4ZFY - chains A and B; structure by X-ray diffraction, 2.42 A resolution.

[Chain A]
Molecule: rRNA N-glycosidase
Source organism: Momordica charantia
Notes: EC 3.2.2.22
UniProt: B7X8M2 (B7X8M2_MOMCH); residues 1-247 here correspond to UniProt positions 24-270 (UniProt number = residue number + 23)
Sequence (247 residues; each row starts with the number of its first residue):
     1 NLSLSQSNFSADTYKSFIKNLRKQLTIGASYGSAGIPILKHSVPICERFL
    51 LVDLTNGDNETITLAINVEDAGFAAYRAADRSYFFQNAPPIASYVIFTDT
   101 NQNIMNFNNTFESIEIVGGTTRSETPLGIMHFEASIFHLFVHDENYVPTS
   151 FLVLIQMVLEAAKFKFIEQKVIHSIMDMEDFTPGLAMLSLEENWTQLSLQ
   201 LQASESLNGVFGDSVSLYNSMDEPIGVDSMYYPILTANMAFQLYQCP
Glycans and other covalent adducts: N-acetylglucosamine (NAG) linked to Asn-108

[Chain B]
Molecule: rRNA N-glycosidase
Source organism: Momordica charantia
Notes: EC 3.2.2.22
UniProt: B7X8M2 (B7X8M2_MOMCH); residues 1-261 here correspond to UniProt positions 287-547 (UniProt number = residue number + 286)
Sequence (261 residues; row label = number of the first residue in the row):
     1 NEQCSPQQRTTRISGRDGLCVDVYGALTADGSRVILYPCGQQQNQQWTFY
    51 PDNTIRSLGKCLATSALSSGSNVVITNCDYLRYDDGWMVSSSGTMMNKSS
   101 HLVLTANAATSRTNLTGENNVFAAKQAWRIGNYVEPIVTTIIGLRHMCLE
   151 ATDNDTNVWLESCVKNKTKQYWALYSDDTIRVNNNRNLCVSSSTDSSSKL
   201 IVIRRCDGSINQRWVFTPQGTISNPGYEAVMDVAQNDVYLKKIVLSSATD
   251 KGNGQQWTVFY
Disulfides: Cys-20/Cys-39, Cys-61/Cys-78, Cys-148/Cys-163, Cys-189/Cys-206
Glycans and other covalent adducts: glycan linked to Asn-97

[Interface between chain A and chain B]
Pairs across the interface (69; chain A residue first):
  Ala-11(A) with His-146(B)
  Asp-12(A) with His-146(B), salt bridge
  Lys-15(A) with His-146(B)
  Ala-34(A) with Pro-218(B)
  Gly-35(A) with Pro-218(B)
  Ile-36(A) with Pro-218(B), hydrophobic
  Lys-165(A) with Gly-220(B); Gln-256(B); Trp-257(B), hydrogen bond (side chain-backbone); Thr-258(B)
  Phe-166(A) with Phe-260(B), hydrophobic; Tyr-261(B), hydrophobic
  Gln-169(A) with Ile-142(B); Thr-258(B), hydrogen bond; Phe-260(B)
  Lys-170(A) with Phe-260(B)
  Ile-172(A) with His-146(B)
  His-173(A) with Ile-142(B); Phe-260(B)
  Met-176(A) with His-146(B)
  Leu-190(A) with Tyr-261(B)
  Leu-199(A) with Gln-3(B)
  Ala-203(A) with Gln-3(B); Cys-4(B)
  Ser-206(A) with Pro-51(B)
  Leu-207(A) with Pro-6(B); Phe-49(B); Tyr-50(B); Pro-51(B)
  Asn-208(A) with Phe-49(B); Asn-53(B); Trp-87(B), hydrogen bond (side chain-backbone); Met-88(B); Val-89(B), hydrogen bond (side chain-backbone)
  Val-210(A) with Arg-9(B); Phe-49(B), hydrophobic; Ile-130(B), hydrophobic
  Phe-211(A) with Arg-9(B)
  Gly-212(A) with Pro-6(B); Arg-9(B), hydrogen bond (backbone-side chain)
  Asp-213(A) with Arg-9(B)
  Ser-214(A) with Arg-9(B)
  Tyr-218(A) with Tyr-261(B)
  Asn-219(A) with Tyr-261(B)
  Ser-220(A) with Tyr-261(B), hydrogen bond (side chain-backbone)
  Ile-225(A) with Tyr-133(B)
  Gly-226(A) with Tyr-133(B)
  Asp-228(A) with Thr-11(B), hydrogen bond; Gly-131(B); Asn-132(B), hydrogen bond (side chain-backbone)
  Ser-229(A) with Ile-130(B), hydrogen bond (side chain-backbone)
  Met-230(A) with Ser-91(B)
  Tyr-231(A) with Val-89(B); Ser-90(B); Arg-129(B); Ile-130(B), hydrophobic
  Tyr-232(A) with Arg-129(B); Gly-131(B); Asn-132(B); Tyr-133(B), hydrogen bond (side chain-backbone)
  Pro-233(A) with Ile-137(B)
  Ile-234(A) with Ile-137(B), hydrophobic; Tyr-261(B), hydrophobic
  Thr-236(A) with Phe-216(B); Pro-218(B)
  Ala-237(A) with Phe-216(B), hydrophobic
  Asn-238(A) with Tyr-261(B), hydrogen bond
  Gln-245(A) with Cys-4(B)
  Cys-246(A) with Cys-4(B), disulfide
Interface residues without a listed pair, chain A (44 interface residues in all): Lys-19, Ser-33, Pro-224
Interface residues without a listed pair, chain B (38 interface residues in all): Asn-1, Gln-8, Gly-93, Arg-145, Lys-165, Leu-174, Thr-217, Val-259
Disulfides between the chains: Cys-246(A)/Cys-4(B)

[Overview]
44 residues of chain A face 38 of chain B across their interface, with 1 disulfide bond, 11 hydrogen bonds and
1 salt bridge. Among the polar pairs are Asp-12(A)/His-146(B), Lys-165(A)/Trp-257(B) and
Gln-169(A)/Thr-258(B).
Here chain A is rRNA N-glycosidase and chain B is rRNA N-glycosidase, both from Momordica charantia. Entry
4ZFY (Structural studies on a non-toxic homologue of type II RIPs from Momordica charantia (bitter gourd) in
...) was determined by X-ray diffraction together with 4Z8S, 4Z9W, 4ZA3, 4ZBV, 4ZFU, 4ZFW, 4ZGR and 4ZLB from
the same study.
